PDB entry 4RW9 | X-ray diffraction, 2.99 A resolution | chains A and B

# Chain A
Name: Reverse transcriptase/ribonuclease H, p66 subunit
Source organism: Human immunodeficiency virus type 1 BH10
Notes: EC 2.7.7.49, 2.7.7.7, 3.1.26.13, 3.1.13.2
Reference sequence: P03366 (POL_HV1B1); residues 1-555 here correspond to UniProt positions 600-1154 (UniProt number = residue number + 599)
Chain sequence (557 residues; numbered -1 to 555; the number before each row is that of its first residue; numbers below 1 keep their minus sign (Met-1 is residue -1)):
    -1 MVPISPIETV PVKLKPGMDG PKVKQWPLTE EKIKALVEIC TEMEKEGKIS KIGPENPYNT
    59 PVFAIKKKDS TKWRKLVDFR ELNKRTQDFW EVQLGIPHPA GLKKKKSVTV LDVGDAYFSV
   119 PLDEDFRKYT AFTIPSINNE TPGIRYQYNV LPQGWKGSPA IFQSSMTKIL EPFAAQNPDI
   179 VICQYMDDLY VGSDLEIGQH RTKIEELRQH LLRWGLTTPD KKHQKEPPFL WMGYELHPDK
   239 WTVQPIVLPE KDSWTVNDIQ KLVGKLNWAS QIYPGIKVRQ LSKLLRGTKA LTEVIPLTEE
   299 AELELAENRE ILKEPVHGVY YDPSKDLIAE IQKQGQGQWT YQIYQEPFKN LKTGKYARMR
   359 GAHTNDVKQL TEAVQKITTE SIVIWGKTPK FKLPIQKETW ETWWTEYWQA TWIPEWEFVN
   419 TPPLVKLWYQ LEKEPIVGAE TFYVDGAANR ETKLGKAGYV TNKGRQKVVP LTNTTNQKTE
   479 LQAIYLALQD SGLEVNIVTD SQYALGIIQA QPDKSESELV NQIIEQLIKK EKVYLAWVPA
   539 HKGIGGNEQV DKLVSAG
Unresolved in the structure: 64-70, 89-92, 218-222, 553-555
Differences from the reference sequence: expression tag (-1 to 0); engineered mutation Ala172 (Lys771 in P03366), Ala173 (Lys772 in P03366), Cys181 (Tyr780 in P03366), Ser280 (Cys879 in P03366)
Small-molecule neighbours: 3X6 ((2E)-3-(3-chloro-5-{2-[2-(2,4-dioxo-3,4-dihydropyrimidin-1(2H)-yl)ethoxy]phenoxy}phenyl)prop-2-enenitrile): Pro95, Leu100, Lys101, Lys102, Lys103, Val106, Val108, Val179, Cys181, Tyr188, Val189, Gly190, Phe227, Trp229, Leu234, His235, Pro236, Tyr318
Swiss-Prot annotation at these positions:
  - region: Phe227 to His235 (RT 'primer grip')
  - motif: Trp398 to Trp414 (Tryptophan repeat motif)
  - binding site (Mg(2+)): Asp110, Asp185, Asp186, Asp443, Glu478, Asp498, Asp549
  - site: Trp401 (Essential for RT p66/p51 heterodimerization), Trp414 (Essential for RT p66/p51 heterodimerization), Phe440, Tyr441 (Cleavage)
Reported in the primary citation:
  - binding site for 3X6: Leu100, Lys103, Val106, Val108, Val179, Tyr188, Gly190, Phe227, Trp229, Leu234, Pro236
  - conformationally variable residues (side-chain flip): Pro95

# Chain B
Name: Reverse transcriptase/ribonuclease H, p51 subunit
Source organism: Human immunodeficiency virus type 1 BH10
Notes: EC 2.7.7.49
Reference sequence: P03366 (POL_HV1B1); residues 1-428 here correspond to UniProt positions 600-1027 (UniProt number = residue number + 599)
Chain sequence (428 residues; each row starts with the number of its first residue):
     1 PISPIETVPV KLKPGMDGPK VKQWPLTEEK IKALVEICTE MEKEGKISKI GPENPYNTPV
    61 FAIKKKDSTK WRKLVDFREL NKRTQDFWEV QLGIPHPAGL KKKKSVTVLD VGDAYFSVPL
   121 DEDFRKYTAF TIPSINNETP GIRYQYNVLP QGWKGSPAIF QSSMTKILEP FKKQNPDIVI
   181 YQYMDDLYVG SDLEIGQHRT KIEELRQHLL RWGLTTPDKK HQKEPPFLWM GYELHPDKWT
   241 VQPIVLPEKD SWTVNDIQKL VGKLNWASQI YPGIKVRQLS KLLRGTKALT EVIPLTEEAE
   301 LELAENREIL KEPVHGVYYD PSKDLIAEIQ KQGQGQWTYQ IYQEPFKNLK TGKYARMRGA
   361 HTNDVKQLTE AVQKITTESI VIWGKTPKFK LPIQKETWET WWTEYWQATW IPEWEFVNTP
   421 PLVKLWYQ
Unresolved in the structure: 1-4, 213-231
Differences from the reference sequence: engineered mutation Ser280 (Cys879 in P03366)
Swiss-Prot annotation at these positions:
  - region: Phe227 to His235 (RT 'primer grip')
  - motif: Trp398 to Trp414 (Tryptophan repeat motif)
  - binding site (Mg(2+)): Asp110, Asp185, Asp186
  - site (Essential for RT p66/p51 heterodimerization): Trp401, Trp414

# Chain A / chain B interface
Pairs across the interface (106; chain A residue first):
  Val8(A) with Glu53(B)
  Pro9(A) with Glu53(B)
  Gln85(A) with Glu53(B), hydrogen bond (side chain-backbone)
  Asp86(A) with Lys20(B), salt bridge; Pro55(B)
  Phe87(A) with Pro52(B)
  Trp88(A) with Pro52(B), hydrogen bond (backbone-backbone); Pro55(B); Asn57(B); Thr131(B); Arg143(B)
  Gly93(A) with Asn137(B)
  Pro95(A) with Asn136(B); Asn137(B)
  His96(A) with Asn136(B), hydrogen bond (backbone-side chain)
  Gly99(A) with Asn136(B)
  Leu100(A) with Glu138(B)
  Lys101(A) with Glu138(B), salt bridge
  Ala158(A) with Pro52(B), hydrophobic
  Ile159(A) with Pro52(B), hydrophobic
  Gln161(A) with Pro140(B)
  Ser162(A) with Pro52(B)
  Thr165(A) with Pro140(B)
  Ile180(A) with Thr139(B)
  Cys181(A) with Glu138(B)
  Gln182(A) with Glu138(B), hydrogen bond (backbone-backbone); Pro140(B)
  Gln373(A) with Thr397(B), hydrogen bond; Thr400(B); Trp401(B), hydrogen bond
  Thr376(A) with Trp401(B)
  Thr377(A) with Thr400(B)
  Ile380(A) with Pro25(B), hydrophobic; Leu26(B); Thr27(B)
  Val381(A) with Pro25(B), hydrophobic; Ile135(B); Asn136(B), hydrogen bond (backbone-backbone)
  Ile382(A) with Ile135(B); Asn136(B)
  Trp383(A) with Ile135(B)
  Gly384(A) with Thr27(B); Glu28(B), hydrogen bond (backbone-backbone); Ile135(B)
  Thr386(A) with Trp401(B)
  Trp402(A) with Lys331(B), hydrogen bond (backbone-side chain); His361(B); Asp364(B)
  Tyr405(A) with Lys331(B), hydrogen bond (backbone-side chain)
  Trp406(A) with Lys331(B); Val417(B); Asn418(B); Thr419(B); Pro420(B); Pro421(B)
  Gln407(A) with Lys331(B), hydrogen bond (backbone-side chain); Pro392(B); Ile393(B); Gln394(B), hydrogen bond; Val417(B), hydrogen bond (side chain-backbone); Asn418(B)
  Ala408(A) with Trp337(B), hydrophobic; Asp364(B); Pro392(B), hydrogen bond (backbone-backbone); Ile393(B)
  Thr409(A) with Asp364(B), hydrogen bond (backbone-side chain)
  Trp410(A) with Thr362(B); Asn363(B); Val365(B), hydrophobic; Trp401(B); Tyr405(B)
  Pro412(A) with Trp401(B), hydrophobic
  Pro433(A) with Asn255(B); Leu289(B), hydrophobic
  Val435(A) with Thr290(B)
  Thr439(A) with Ala288(B); Leu289(B), hydrogen bond (side chain-backbone)
  Tyr441(A) with Val254(B); Gln258(B); Lys287(B), hydrogen bond (side chain-backbone)
  Val458(A) with Thr286(B)
  Thr459(A) with Thr286(B), hydrogen bond (backbone-side chain)
  Asn460(A) with Thr286(B); Ala288(B)
  Asn494(A) with Leu289(B)
  Val496(A) with Leu289(B), hydrophobic
  Leu503(A) with Leu422(B), hydrophobic
  Gly504(A) with Pro420(B)
  Tyr532(A) with Asn255(B), hydrogen bond; Leu289(B), hydrophobic
  Trp535(A) with Leu422(B), hydrophobic; Trp426(B), hydrophobic
  Val536(A) with Gln258(B)
  Pro537(A) with Gly262(B); Asn265(B)
  Lys540(A) with Asn265(B); Ser280(B), hydrogen bond (backbone-side chain)
  Gly541(A) with Ser280(B)
  Ile542(A) with Val261(B), hydrophobic; Ser280(B); Leu283(B), hydrophobic
  Gly543(A) with Leu283(B); Arg284(B); Gly285(B)
  Gly544(A) with Gly285(B), hydrogen bond (backbone-backbone); Thr286(B)
Also at the interface, not in a pair above, chain A (65 interface residues in all): Ile94, Glu169, Met357, Thr369, Thr403, Ile434, Gln507, Ala534
Also at the interface, not in a pair above, chain B (57 interface residues in all): Lys49, Asn54, Leu368, Glu396

# In short
65 residues of chain A and 57 residues of chain B are in contact; the contacts include 21 hydrogen bonds and 2
salt bridges. Among the polar pairs are Asp86(A)-Lys20(B), Lys101(A)-Glu138(B) and Gln85(A)-Glu53(B). Chain A
binds compound 3X6. From the paper: a binding site for 3X6 at Leu100(A), Lys103(A) and Val106(A) among others;
conformational variability at Pro95(A).
Chain A is Reverse transcriptase/ribonuclease H, p66 subunit and chain B is Reverse transcriptase/ribonuclease
H, p51 subunit, both from Human immunodeficiency virus type 1 BH10; the structure, Crystal Structure of HIV-1
Reverse Transcriptase (Y181C) variant in complex with
(E)-3-(3-chloro-5-(2-(2-(2,4-dioxo-3,4-dihydropyrimidin-1(2H)-yl)ethoxy)phenoxy)phenyl)acrylonitrile (JLJ532),
a non-nucleoside inhibitor, was determined by X-ray diffraction (same publication as 4RW4, 4RW6, 4RW7 and
4RW8).
